Entry 6T0H (X-ray diffraction, 1.18 A resolution); this record covers chain A.

== Chain A ==
Molecule: CYP124 in complex with inhibitor carbethoxyhexyl imidazole
Organism: Mycobacterium tuberculosis H37Rv
Notes: EC 1.14.15.14, 1.14.15.28
UniProtKB: P9WPP3 (CP124_MYCTU); residue numbers follow UniProt; this construct covers 1-428
Sequence (435 residues; each row starts with the number of its first residue; numbers below 1 keep their minus sign (Met-6 is residue -6)):
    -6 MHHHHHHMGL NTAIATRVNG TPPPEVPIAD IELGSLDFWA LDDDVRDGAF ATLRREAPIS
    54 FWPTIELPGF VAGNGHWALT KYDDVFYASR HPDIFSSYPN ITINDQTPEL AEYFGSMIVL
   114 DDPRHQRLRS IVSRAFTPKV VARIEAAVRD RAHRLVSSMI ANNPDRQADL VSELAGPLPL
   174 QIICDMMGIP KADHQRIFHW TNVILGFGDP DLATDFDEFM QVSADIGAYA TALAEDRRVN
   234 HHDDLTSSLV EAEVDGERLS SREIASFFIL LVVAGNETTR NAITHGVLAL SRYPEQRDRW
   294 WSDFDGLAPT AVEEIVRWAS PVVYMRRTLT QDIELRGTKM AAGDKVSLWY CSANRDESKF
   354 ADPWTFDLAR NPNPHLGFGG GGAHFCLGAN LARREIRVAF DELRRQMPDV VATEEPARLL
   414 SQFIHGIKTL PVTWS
Unresolved in the structure: -6 to -2
Sequence notes: initiating methionine (-6); expression tag (-5 to 0)
UniProt features mapped onto this chain:
  - binding site (heme): Cys379
Metal / ion sites: heme Fe near Cys379 (its only coordinating residue here)
Ligand contacts:
  - heme (HEM): Met110, Ile111, His118, Arg122, Phe129, Ile176, Leu263, Leu264, Ala267, Gly268, Thr271, Thr272, Ala275, Val309, Pro314, Val315, Met318, Arg320, Tyr343, Gly370, Phe371, Gly372, Gly373, Gly374, Ala376, His377, Phe378, Cys379, Leu380, Gly381, Leu384, Ala385, Glu388, Ile389
  - 1-alpha-hydroxy-vitamin D3 (M9B): Ile58, Leu60, Phe63, Asn93, Ile94, Thr95, Asn97, Gln99, Phe107, Ile111, Ile197, Leu198, Phe212, Ile262, Leu263, Val266, Ala267, Thr271, Val315, Tyr317, Met318, Gln415, Phe416, Ile417
What the authors report for this chain:
  - binding site for 1-alpha-hydroxy-vitamin D3: Tyr317, Gln415
  - conformationally variable residues (side-chain flip): Phe63

== In short ==
Ligands of chain A: heme and 1-alpha-hydroxy-vitamin D3. Curated annotation (UniProt) lists heme-binding
residue Cys379. From the paper: a binding site for 1-alpha-hydroxy-vitamin D3 at Tyr317 and Gln415;
conformational variability at Phe63.
Chain A is CYP124 in complex with inhibitor carbethoxyhexyl imidazole (Mycobacterium tuberculosis H37Rv); the
structure, Crystal structure of CYP124 in complex with 1-alpha-hydroxy-vitamin D3, was determined by X-ray
diffraction (same publication as 6T0F, 6T0G, 6T0K and 6T0L).
